Entry 6RDK (electron microscopy, 3.70 A resolution); this record covers chains Q and S of the 31 polymer chains in the assembly.

# Chain Q
Name: epsilon: Polytomella F-ATP synthase epsilon subunit
Organism: Polytomella sp. Pringsheim 198.80
Amino-acid sequence (74 residues; numbered 1 to 74; the number before each row is that of its first residue):
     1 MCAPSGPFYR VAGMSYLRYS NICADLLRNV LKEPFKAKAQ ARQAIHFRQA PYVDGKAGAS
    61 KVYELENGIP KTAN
Disordered / not traced: 1-2

# Chain S
Name: ATP synthase gamma chain, mitochondrial
Organism: Polytomella sp. Pringsheim 198.80
UniProtKB: Q4LDE7 (Q4LDE7_9CHLO); numbering as in UniProt (aligned over 1-317)
Amino-acid sequence (317 residues; each row starts with the number of its first residue):
     1 MALRKAVLSL GLSQGVAAEA VLGSGMFNAV QHESVRYASN QAVKQRIRAI KNIGKITKAM
    61 KMVAASKMKN AQIAVEQSRG LVDPFVRLFG DFPAVNSNKS VVVAVTSDKG LCGGLNSNIT
   121 KYTRATLATT ESEGKDVVVV SIGDKGRSQL TRIESQRYQL AIADTYKVRV TFGQASLIVE
   181 ELIKHNPQSY QILFNKFRSA ISFKPTVATI LSPDLLEKQL EDVTGNSLDA YDIEASHERS
   241 DVLRDLTEFH LGVTLYNAML ENNCSEHASR MSAMENSTKS AGEMLGKLTL DYNRKRQATI
   301 TTELIEIIAG ASALMDE
Disordered / not traced: 1-38, 316-317

# How chain Q and chain S interact
Contacting residue pairs - 58 pairs, chain Q then chain S:
  S5(Q) - D241(S)
  G6(Q) - H237(S)  hydrogen bond (backbone-side chain)
  G6(Q) - D241(S)
  P7(Q) - H237(S)
  Y9(Q) - D245(S)  hydrogen bond
  R10(Q) - R244(S)
  R10(Q) - D245(S)  salt bridge
  R10(Q) - E248(S)  salt bridge
  S15(Q) - E248(S)
  Y16(Q) - D245(S)
  Y16(Q) - E248(S)  hydrogen bond (backbone-side chain)
  L17(Q) - S176(S)
  L17(Q) - V179(S)  hydrophobic
  L17(Q) - E248(S)
  L17(Q) - F249(S)  hydrophobic
  R18(Q) - E180(S)  salt bridge
  N21(Q) - F172(S)
  N21(Q) - G173(S)
  N21(Q) - S176(S)  hydrogen bond
  A41(Q) - R169(S)
  R42(Q) - T171(S)
  Q43(Q) - T171(S)
  A44(Q) - T171(S)  hydrogen bond (backbone-side chain)
  I45(Q) - T171(S)
  I45(Q) - G173(S)
  I45(Q) - Q174(S)
  I45(Q) - L177(S)  hydrophobic
  H46(Q) - D164(S)
  H46(Q) - V168(S)
  F47(Q) - I162(S)  hydrophobic
  F47(Q) - A163(S)
  F47(Q) - D164(S)
  F47(Q) - Q174(S)
  F47(Q) - L177(S)  hydrophobic
  F47(Q) - I178(S)  hydrophobic
  R48(Q) - D144(S)  salt bridge
  R48(Q) - I162(S)
  R48(Q) - A163(S)  hydrogen bond (backbone-backbone)
  R48(Q) - D164(S)
  Q49(Q) - L160(S)
  Q49(Q) - A161(S)
  Q49(Q) - E181(S)
  A50(Q) - Q159(S)
  A50(Q) - L160(S)
  A50(Q) - A161(S)  hydrogen bond (backbone-backbone)
  P51(Q) - Q159(S)
  Y52(Q) - R147(S)
  Y52(Q) - Y158(S)
  Y52(Q) - Q159(S)  hydrogen bond (backbone-backbone)
  Y52(Q) - A161(S)  hydrophobic
  D54(Q) - S155(S)
  G55(Q) - T151(S)
  G55(Q) - S155(S)
  G55(Q) - Y158(S)
  K56(Q) - R147(S)  hydrogen bond (side chain-backbone)
  K56(Q) - T151(S)
  I69(Q) - G173(S)
  N74(Q) - K184(S)
Also at the interface, not in a pair above, chain Q (29 interface residues in all): Y63, P70
Also at the interface, not in a pair above, chain S (36 interface residues in all): Q156, T165, K167, I183, S236, G252

# Overview
29 residues of chain Q and 36 residues of chain S are in contact; the contacts include 9 hydrogen bonds and 4
salt bridges. Polar pairs include R10(Q)-D245(S), R10(Q)-E248(S) and R18(Q)-E180(S).
Here chain Q is epsilon: Polytomella F-ATP synthase epsilon subunit and chain S is ATP synthase gamma chain,
mitochondrial, both from Polytomella sp. Pringsheim 198.80. Entry 6RDK (Cryo-EM structure of Polytomella F-ATP
synthase, Rotary substate 1B, composite map) was determined by electron microscopy (same publication as 6RD4,
6RD5, 6RD6, 6RD7, 6RD8, 6RD9 and 46 further entries).
